8WT3 - chain A; structure by X-ray diffraction, 1.20 A resolution.

== Chain A ==
Molecule: Peptidoglycan DL-endopeptidase CwlO
From: Bacillus subtilis subsp. subtilis str. 168
Notes: EC 3.4.-.-
UniProt: P40767 (CWLO_BACSU); residues 339-473 here = UniProt positions 339-473
Sequence (135 residues; each row starts with the number of its first residue):
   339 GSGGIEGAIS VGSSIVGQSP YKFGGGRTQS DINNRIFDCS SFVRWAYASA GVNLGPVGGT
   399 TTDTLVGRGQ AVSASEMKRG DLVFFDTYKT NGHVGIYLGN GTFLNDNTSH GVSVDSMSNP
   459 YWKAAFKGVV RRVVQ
Disordered / not traced: 339
Construct notes: conflict Gly339 (Asn in P40767)
Swiss-Prot annotation at these positions:
  - active site: Cys377 (Nucleophile), His431 (Proton acceptor), Asn443

== Summary ==
UniProt lists 3 active-site residues.
Chain A is Peptidoglycan DL-endopeptidase CwlO (Bacillus subtilis subsp. subtilis str. 168); the structure,
Crystal structure of peptidoglycan DL-endopeptidase CwlO, was determined by X-ray diffraction (same
publication as 8WT4).
